Entry 9OUT (electron microscopy, 4.30 A resolution (low resolution: residue-level contacts below are approximate; hydrogen-bond / salt-bridge calls are withheld)); this record covers chains B and K of the 15 polymer chains in the assembly.

# Chain B (and K)
Molecule: Speckle-type POZ protein
From: Homo sapiens
Notes: chain K of this document is another copy of the same molecule, construct and numbering; everything in this record applies to it too
UniProt: O43791 (SPOP_HUMAN); residues 1-374 here = UniProt positions 1-374
Sequence (374 residues; numbered 1 to 374; the number before each row is that of its first residue):
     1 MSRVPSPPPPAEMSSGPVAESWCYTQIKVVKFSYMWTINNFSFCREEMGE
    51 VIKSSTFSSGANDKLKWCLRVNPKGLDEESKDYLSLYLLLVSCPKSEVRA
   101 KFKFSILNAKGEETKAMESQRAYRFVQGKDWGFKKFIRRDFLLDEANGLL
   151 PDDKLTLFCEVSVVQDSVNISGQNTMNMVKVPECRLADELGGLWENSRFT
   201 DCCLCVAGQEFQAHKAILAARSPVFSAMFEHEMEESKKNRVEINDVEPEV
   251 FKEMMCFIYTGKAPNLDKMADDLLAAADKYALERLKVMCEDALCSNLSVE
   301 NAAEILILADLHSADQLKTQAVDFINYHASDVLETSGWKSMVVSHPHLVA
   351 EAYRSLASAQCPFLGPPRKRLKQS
Not modelled in the structure: 1-15, 365-374 (chain K: 1-15, 362-374)
Curated features (UniProtKB/Swiss-Prot):
  - region: Y123 to F133 (Important for binding substrate proteins), L186 to I217 (Important for homodimerization)
  - natural variant: T25 (T25A: In NSDVS2), Y83 (Y83C: In NSDVS2), R121 (R121Q: In NSDVS1), G132 (G132V: In NSDVS2), R138 (R138C: In NSDVS2), D144 (D144N: In NSDVS1)
  - mutagenesis: Y87 (Y87A: Strongly reduced affinity for substrate proteins), Y123 (Y123A: Strongly reduced affinity for substrate proteins), D130 (D130A: Strongly reduced affinity for substrate proteins), W131 (W131A: Strongly reduced affinity for substrate proteins), F133 (F133A: Strongly reduced affinity for substrate proteins), L186 (L186D: Strongly reduced homodimerization. Reduces the activity of the cullin-RING-based BCR (BTB-CUL3-RBX1) E3 ubiquitin-protein ligase complex), L190 (L190D: Strongly reduced homodimerization. Reduces the activity of the cullin-RING-based BCR (BTB-CUL3-RBX1) E3 ubiquitin-protein ligase complex), L193 (L193D: Strongly reduced homodimerization. Reduces the activity of the cullin-RING-based BCR (BTB-CUL3-RBX1) E3 ubiquitin-protein ligase complex), I217 (I217K: Strongly reduced homodimerization. Reduces the activity of the cullin-RING-based BCR (BTB-CUL3-RBX1) E3 ubiquitin-protein ligase complex)
Reported in the primary citation:
  - disease-associated variants - E47K (14 +/- 2-fold), E78K (18 +/- 4-fold): increased binding to BRD3
  - disease-associated variants - E47K, E78K: unchanged binding to BRD3 peptide
  - disease-associated variants - E47K, E78K: increased binding to Cul3/Rbx1 complex
  - mutagenesis - V51E: unchanged binding to Cul3
  - mutagenesis - M48I/E78K, R70Q/E78K, E78K/G128S, E78K/K134N, S96R: unchanged catalytic activity on BRD3
  - disease-associated variants - E47K, E78K: increased catalytic activity on BRD3
  - mutagenesis - V51E: decreased catalytic activity on BRD3
  - mutagenesis - D77E: increased catalytic activity
  - disease-associated variants - E47K, E78K: decreased localization to nuclear speckles
  - mutagenesis - V51E: unchanged localization to nuclear speckles
  - disease-associated variants - M48I, R70L, R70Q, G128S, K134N: decreased catalytic activity
  - disease-associated variants - M48I, G128S: unchanged binding to peptide
  - disease-associated variants - K134N (11-fold): decreased binding to substrate peptide
  - disease-associated variants - K134N (11-fold): decreased binding to full-length SPOP K134N

# How chain B and chain K interact
Contacting residue pairs (43):
  A19(B) with S33(K); Y34(K)
  E20(B) with S33(K)
  S21(B) with S33(K); Y34(K); M35(K); F57(K); S58(K)
  W22(B) with Y34(K); M35(K); Y327(K)
  C23(B) with Y34(K); M35(K); W36(K); T37(K); S54(K); S55(K)
  Y24(B) with T37(K)
  T25(B) with W36(K); T37(K); I38(K); N39(K)
  Q26(B) with N39(K)
  I27(B) with N40(K)
  R99(B) with R45(K); E46(K)
  K101(B) with F43(K)
  Q165(B) with R45(K)
  S171(B) with S55(K)
  N177(B) with G60(K); D63(K)
  V179(B) with V287(K); D291(K)
  V181(B) with V287(K)
  R185(B) with R221(K)
  L186(B) with R221(K)
  E189(B) with A220(K); R221(K)
  L190(B) with L186(K)
  R198(B) with E230(K)
  A220(B) with E189(K)
  V287(B) with V179(K)
  Q320(B) with M178(K)
Also at the interface, not in a pair above, chain B (39 interface residues in all): P17, V18, V29, A122, V164, D166, Q173, K180, P182, F199, A216, A219, R221, R284, Q316
Also at the interface, not in a pair above, chain K (38 interface residues in all): S59, F158, P182, F199, S222, P223, S226, E234, E283, E290, Q316

# Summary
39 residues of chain B and 38 residues of chain K are in contact. From UniProt: 9 mutagenesis sites on chain
B. The paper reports that M48I, R70L and R70Q of chain B, among others, reduce catalytic activity; E47K and
E78K of chain B increase binding to BRD3; 14 substitutions were tested in all.
Both chains are Speckle-type POZ protein (Homo sapiens). Entry 9OUT (SPOP double donut locally refined MATH
domains) was determined by electron microscopy (same publication as 9OUU and 9OUW).
